PDB entry 6NQD | electron microscopy, 3.90 A resolution | chains A and B of the 12 polymer chains in the assembly

Chain A:
Molecule: T/F100 Env gp120
Source organism: Human immunodeficiency virus 1
Reference sequence: A0A140EMT3 (A0A140EMT3_9HIV1); the construct lacks a stretch of the UniProt sequence and is renumbered around it, so the offset changes along the chain: 30-135 = UniProt 29-134; 152-185 = UniProt 153-186; 188-309 = UniProt 196-317; 312-321 = UniProt 318-327; 4 more segments
Amino-acid sequence (486 residues; row label = number of the first residue in the row; note: 31 numbers in that range are skipped by the numbering (no residue carries them; nothing is unmodelled there); a row labelled like 135A-135R holds insertion residues (135A, then the next letters in order)):
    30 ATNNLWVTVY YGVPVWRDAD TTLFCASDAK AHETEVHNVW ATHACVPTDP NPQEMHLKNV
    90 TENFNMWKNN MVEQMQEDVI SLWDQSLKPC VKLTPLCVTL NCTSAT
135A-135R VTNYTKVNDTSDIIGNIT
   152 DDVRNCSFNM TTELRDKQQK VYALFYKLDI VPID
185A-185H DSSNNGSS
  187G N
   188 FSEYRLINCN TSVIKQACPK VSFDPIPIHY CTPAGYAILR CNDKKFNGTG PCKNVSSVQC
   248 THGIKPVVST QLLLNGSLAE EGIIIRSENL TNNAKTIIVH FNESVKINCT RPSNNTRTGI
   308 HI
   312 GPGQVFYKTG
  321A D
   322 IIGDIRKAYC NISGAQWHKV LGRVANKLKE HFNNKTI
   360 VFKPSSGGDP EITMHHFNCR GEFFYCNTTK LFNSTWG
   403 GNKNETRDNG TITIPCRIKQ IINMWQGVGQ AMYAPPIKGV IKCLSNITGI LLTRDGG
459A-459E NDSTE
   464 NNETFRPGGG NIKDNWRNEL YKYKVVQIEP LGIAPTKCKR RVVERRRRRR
Disordered / not traced: 61-62, 135A-135R, 185A-185H, 403-407, 459A-459E, 505-513
Sequence notes: conflict Cys-501 (Ala502 in A0A140EMT3); expression tag (508-513)
Cystine bridges: Cys-54/Cys-74, Cys-119/Cys-205, Cys-126/Cys-196, Cys-131/Cys-157, Cys-218/Cys-247, Cys-228/Cys-239, Cys-296/Cys-331, Cys-378/Cys-445, Cys-385/Cys-418
Covalent attachments: N-acetylglucosamine (NAG) linked to Asn-130, Asn-156, Asn-160, Asn-197, Asn-241, Asn-262, Asn-289, Asn-295, Asn-301, Asn-332, Asn-355, Asn-386, Asn-392, Asn-448; glycan linked to Asn-234, Asn-276
From the paper describing this entry:
  - post-translational modification sites: Asn-130

Chain B:
Molecule: T/F100 Env gp41
Source organism: Human immunodeficiency virus 1
Reference sequence: A0A140EMT3 (A0A140EMT3_9HIV1); residues 512-664 here correspond to UniProt positions 513-665 (UniProt number = residue number + 1)
Amino-acid sequence (184 residues; each row starts with the number of its first residue):
   512 AVGLGAMIFG FLGAAGSTMG AASITLTVQA RQLLSGIVQQ QSNLLRAPEA QQHLLQLTVW
   572 GIKQLQARVL AVERYLQDQK FLGLWGCSGK IICCTAVPWN SSWSNKTFEE IWNNMTWIEW
   632 EREISNYTSQ IYDILTISQT QQEKNEKDLL ELDAAAWSHP QFEKGGGSGG GSGGSAWSHP
   692 QFEK
Disordered / not traced: 512-513, 549-571, 661-695
Sequence notes: conflict Pro-559 (Ile560 in A0A140EMT3), Cys-605 (Thr606 in A0A140EMT3); expression tag (665-695)
Cystine bridges: Cys-598/Cys-604
Covalent attachments: N-acetylglucosamine (NAG) linked to Asn-611, Asn-616, Asn-625; glycan linked to Asn-637
From the paper describing this entry:
  - conformationally variable residues (loop rearrangement): Gly-514 to Phe-522, Thr-538 to Ile-548

Chain A / chain B interface:
Residue-residue contacts (68):
  Leu-34(A) / Trp-610(B)
  Trp-35(A) / Val-608(B)
  Trp-35(A) / Pro-609(B)
  Trp-35(A) / Trp-610(B)
  Val-36(A) / Thr-606(B)
  Val-36(A) / Val-608(B)
  Val-36(A) / Trp-610(B)  hydrophobic
  Val-36(A) / Leu-646(B)  hydrophobic
  Thr-37(A) / Cys-605(B)
  Val-38(A) / Leu-593(B)  hydrophobic
  Val-38(A) / Trp-596(B)  hydrophobic
  Val-38(A) / Cys-598(B)  hydrophobic
  Val-38(A) / Ile-603(B)
  Val-38(A) / Cys-604(B)  hydrogen bond (backbone-backbone)
  Val-38(A) / Leu-646(B)  hydrophobic
  Tyr-39(A) / Ile-603(B)  hydrophobic
  Tyr-39(A) / Trp-623(B)
  Tyr-40(A) / Leu-537(B)
  Tyr-40(A) / Tyr-586(B)
  Tyr-40(A) / Leu-593(B)  hydrophobic
  Tyr-40(A) / Ile-602(B)
  Gly-41(A) / Leu-537(B)
  Val-42(A) / Trp-628(B)  hydrophobic
  Pro-43(A) / Leu-523(B)  hydrophobic
  Pro-43(A) / Gly-524(B)
  Pro-43(A) / Ala-526(B)  hydrophobic
  Pro-43(A) / Trp-628(B)
  Pro-43(A) / Ile-629(B)
  Val-44(A) / Ile-629(B)  hydrophobic
  Val-44(A) / Glu-632(B)
  Trp-45(A) / Leu-523(B)  hydrophobic
  Trp-45(A) / Ala-526(B)  hydrophobic
  Trp-45(A) / Ile-629(B)
  Pro-76(A) / Gln-575(B)
  Met-84(A) / Leu-523(B)
  Met-84(A) / Gly-524(B)
  Leu-86(A) / Leu-523(B)  hydrophobic
  Lys-87(A) / Gly-527(B)
  Pro-220(A) / Ala-578(B)  hydrophobic
  Ala-221(A) / Met-518(B)
  Ala-221(A) / Ala-582(B)
  Gly-222(A) / Phe-520(B)
  Gly-222(A) / Arg-585(B)
  Ser-244(A) / Leu-523(B)
  Ile-491(A) / Gly-521(B)
  Ile-491(A) / Arg-585(B)  hydrogen bond (backbone-side chain)
  Pro-493(A) / Arg-585(B)
  Pro-493(A) / Asp-589(B)
  Leu-494(A) / Asp-589(B)
  Leu-494(A) / Phe-592(B)  hydrophobic
  Leu-494(A) / Trp-596(B)  hydrophobic
  Gly-495(A) / Glu-632(B)
  Ile-496(A) / Trp-610(B)
  Ile-496(A) / Glu-632(B)  hydrogen bond (backbone-side chain)
  Ile-496(A) / Ile-635(B)
  Ile-496(A) / Ile-642(B)  hydrophobic
  Ala-497(A) / Trp-623(B)  hydrophobic
  Pro-498(A) / Trp-610(B)
  Pro-498(A) / Phe-619(B)
  Pro-498(A) / Trp-623(B)  hydrogen bond (backbone-side chain)
  Thr-499(A) / Phe-619(B)
  Cys-501(A) / Cys-605(B)  disulfide
  Arg-503(A) / Cys-605(B)
  Arg-503(A) / Thr-606(B)
  Arg-503(A) / Ala-607(B)
  Arg-504(A) / Cys-605(B)  hydrogen bond (backbone-backbone)
  Arg-504(A) / Thr-606(B)
  Arg-504(A) / Gln-650(B)
Also at the interface, not in a pair above, chain A (38 interface residues in all): Thr-51, Leu-52, Phe-53, Ala-73, Val-89, Ala-224, Gln-490
Also at the interface, not in a pair above, chain B (48 interface residues in all): Gly-514, Phe-522, Ala-525, Gly-572, Lys-574, Gly-597, Lys-617, Thr-618, Ile-622, Trp-631, Tyr-643, Gln-653
Cross-chain cystine bridges: Cys-501(A)/Cys-605(B)

In short:
38 residues of chain A and 48 residues of chain B are in contact; the contacts include 1 disulfide bond and 5
hydrogen bonds. Among the polar pairs are Ile-491(A)/Arg-585(B), Ile-496(A)/Glu-632(B) and
Pro-498(A)/Trp-623(B). The paper reports a modification site at Asn-130(A); conformational variability at
Gly-514(B) and Thr-538(B).
Here chain A is T/F100 Env gp120 and chain B is T/F100 Env gp41, both from Human immunodeficiency virus 1.
Entry 6NQD (Cryo-EM structure of T/F100 SOSIP.664 HIV-1 Env trimer in complex with 8ANC195 Fab) was determined
by electron microscopy.
